Entry 5H6M (X-ray diffraction, 1.90 A resolution); this record covers chain A.

[Chain A]
Name: Pierisin-1
From: Pieris rapae
Notes: EC 2.4.2.-
Reference sequence: H3JU00 (H3JU00_PIERA); numbering as in UniProt (aligned over 1-233)
Sequence (271 residues; each row starts with the number of its first residue; numbers below 1 keep their minus sign (Gly-37 is residue -37)):
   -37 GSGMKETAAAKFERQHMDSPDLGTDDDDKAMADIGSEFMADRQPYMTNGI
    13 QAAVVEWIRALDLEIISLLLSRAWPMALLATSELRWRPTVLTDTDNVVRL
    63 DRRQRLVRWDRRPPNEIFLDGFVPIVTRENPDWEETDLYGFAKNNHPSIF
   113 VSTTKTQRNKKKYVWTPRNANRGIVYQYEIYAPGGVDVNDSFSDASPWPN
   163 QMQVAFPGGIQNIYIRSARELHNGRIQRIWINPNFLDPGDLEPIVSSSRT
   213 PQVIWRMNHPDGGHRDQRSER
Disordered / not traced: -37 to 6, 230-233
Differences from the reference sequence: expression tag (-37 to 0); engineered mutation Gln165 (Glu in H3JU00)
What the authors report for this chain:
  - catalytic residues: Arg70, Ser114, Thr115, Thr116, Gln163 (by similarity / conservation)
  - conformationally variable residues (loop rearrangement): Lys117 to Gly135
  - mutagenesis - R120S, K122A, K124A, W127A, R181A, R187A: decreased binding to DNA
  - mutagenesis - R73A, H108A, K117A, K123A, R130A, R134A, W160A: unchanged binding to DNA
  - mutagenesis - K122N/K123N/K124N, R181A/R187A: abolished binding to DNA

[In short]
From the paper: catalytic residues Arg70, Ser114 and Thr115 among others; R120S, K122A and K124A, among
others, reduce binding to DNA; 15 substitutions were tested in all.
Chain A is Pierisin-1 (Pieris rapae); the structure, DNA targeting ADP-ribosyltransferase Pierisin-1, was
determined by X-ray diffraction (same publication as 5H6J, 5H6K, 5H6L and 5H6N).
